2QAP - chains A and C of the 4 polymer chains in the assembly; structure by X-ray diffraction, 1.59 A resolution.

[Chain A (and C)]
Protein: Fructose-1,6-bisphosphate aldolase
Source organism: Leishmania mexicana
Notes: EC 4.1.2.13; chain C of this document is another copy of the same molecule, construct and numbering; everything in this record applies to it too
UniProt: Q9U5N6 (Q9U5N6_LEIME); numbering as in UniProt (aligned over 1-371)
Sequence (391 residues; each row starts with the number of its first residue; numbers below 1 keep their minus sign (Met-19 is residue -19)):
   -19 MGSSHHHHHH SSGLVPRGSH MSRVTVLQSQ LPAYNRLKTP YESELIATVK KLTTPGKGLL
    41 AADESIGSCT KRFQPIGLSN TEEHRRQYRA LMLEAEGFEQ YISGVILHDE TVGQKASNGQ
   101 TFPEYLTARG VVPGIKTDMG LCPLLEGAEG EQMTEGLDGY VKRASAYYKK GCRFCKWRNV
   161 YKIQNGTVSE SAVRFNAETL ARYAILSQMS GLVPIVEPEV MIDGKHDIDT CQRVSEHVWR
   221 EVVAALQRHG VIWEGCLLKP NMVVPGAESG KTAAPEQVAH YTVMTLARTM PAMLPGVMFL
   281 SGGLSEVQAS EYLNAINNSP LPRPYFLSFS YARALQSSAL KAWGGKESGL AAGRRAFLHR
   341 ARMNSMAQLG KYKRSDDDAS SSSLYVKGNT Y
Not modelled in the structure: -19 to 0, 359-371
Construct notes: expression tag (-19 to 0)

[How chain A and chain C interact]
Pairs across the interface (54):
  Val4(A) - Asn165(C)
  Thr5(A) - Asn165(C)
  Val6(A) - Asn165(C)
  Val6(A) - Thr167(C)
  Leu7(A) - Asn165(C)
  Ser9(A) - Gly127(C)
  Ser9(A) - Ala128(C)
  Gln10(A) - Ala128(C)
  Gln10(A) - Gln164(C)  hydrogen bond (side chain-backbone)
  Gln10(A) - Asn165(C)
  Gln10(A) - Thr167(C)  hydrogen bond (side chain-backbone)
  Pro12(A) - Glu170(C)
  Leu17(A) - Leu125(C)
  Leu124(A) - Arg182(C)  hydrogen bond (backbone-side chain)
  Leu125(A) - Leu17(C)
  Leu125(A) - Val141(C)  hydrophobic
  Leu125(A) - Leu186(C)  hydrophobic
  Glu126(A) - Arg182(C)  salt bridge
  Glu126(A) - Ile185(C)
  Glu126(A) - His229(C)  salt bridge
  Gly127(A) - Ser9(C)
  Ala128(A) - Leu7(C)  hydrophobic
  Ala128(A) - Ser9(C)
  Ala128(A) - Gln10(C)
  Met133(A) - Arg182(C)
  Glu135(A) - Asp138(C)
  Glu135(A) - Gly139(C)  hydrogen bond (side chain-backbone)
  Gly136(A) - Asp138(C)  hydrogen bond (backbone-side chain)
  Leu137(A) - Asp138(C)  hydrogen bond (backbone-side chain)
  Asp138(A) - Glu135(C)
  Asp138(A) - Gly136(C)  hydrogen bond (side chain-backbone)
  Asp138(A) - Leu137(C)  hydrogen bond (side chain-backbone)
  Asp138(A) - Asp138(C)  hydrogen bond (side chain-backbone)
  Gly139(A) - Glu135(C)  hydrogen bond (backbone-side chain)
  Val141(A) - Leu125(C)  hydrophobic
  Gln164(A) - Gln10(C)  hydrogen bond (backbone-side chain)
  Asn165(A) - Val4(C)
  Asn165(A) - Thr5(C)
  Asn165(A) - Val6(C)
  Asn165(A) - Leu7(C)
  Asn165(A) - Gln10(C)
  Thr167(A) - Val6(C)
  Thr167(A) - Gln10(C)  hydrogen bond (backbone-side chain)
  Glu170(A) - Pro12(C)
  Arg174(A) - Arg228(C)  hydrogen bond (side chain-backbone)
  Phe175(A) - Arg182(C)
  Arg182(A) - Leu124(C)  hydrogen bond (side chain-backbone)
  Arg182(A) - Glu126(C)  salt bridge
  Arg182(A) - Met133(C)
  Arg182(A) - Phe175(C)
  Ile185(A) - Glu126(C)
  Leu186(A) - Leu125(C)  hydrophobic
  Arg228(A) - Arg174(C)  hydrogen bond (backbone-side chain)
  His229(A) - Glu126(C)  salt bridge
Also at the interface, not in a pair above, chain A (36 interface residues in all): Pro123, Glu129, Val168, Ser169, Met189
Also at the interface, not in a pair above, chain C (36 interface residues in all): Pro123, Glu129, Val168, Ser169, Met189

[Overview]
Chain A and chain C each contribute 36 residues to their interface; the contacts include 15 hydrogen bonds and
4 salt bridges. Polar pairs include Glu126(A)-Arg182(C), Glu126(A)-His229(C) and Gln10(A)-Gln164(C).
Chain A and chain C are both Fructose-1,6-bisphosphate aldolase (Leishmania mexicana); the structure,
Fructose-1,6-bisphosphate aldolase from Leishmania mexicana, was determined by X-ray diffraction, deposited
together with 2QDG and 2QDH.
